7G9E - chains A and B; structure by X-ray diffraction, 2.15 A resolution.

Chain A:
Name: Transforming protein RhoA
Source organism: Homo sapiens
Notes: EC 3.6.5.2
Reference sequence: P61586 (RHOA_HUMAN); numbering as in UniProt (aligned over 1-184)
Sequence (185 residues; row label = number of the first residue in the row; numbering starts at 0):
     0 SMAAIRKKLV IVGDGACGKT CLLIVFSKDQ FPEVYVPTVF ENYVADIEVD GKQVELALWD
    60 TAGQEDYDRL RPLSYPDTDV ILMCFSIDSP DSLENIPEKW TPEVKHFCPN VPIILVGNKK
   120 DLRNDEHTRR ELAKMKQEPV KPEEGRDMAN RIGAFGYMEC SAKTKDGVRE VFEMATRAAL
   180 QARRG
Unresolved in the structure: 0-2, 182-184
Construct notes: expression tag (0)
Swiss-Prot annotation at these positions:
  - region: A61 to D78 (Switch II region)
  - motif: Y34 to Y42 (Effector region)
  - binding site (GTP): G12 to T19, F30 to T37, D59 to Q63, N117 to D120, S160 to K162
  - modified residue: Y34 (Microbial infection: O-AMP-tyrosine), T37 (Microbial infection: O-AMP-threonine), N41 (Microbial infection: ADP-ribosylasparagine), Q63 (5-glutamyl serotonin)
  - glycosylation: Y34 (Microbial infection: O-linked (GlcNAc) tyrosine), T37 (Microbial infection: O-alpha-linked (GlcNAc) threonine)
  - cross-link: K135 (Glycyl lysine isopeptide (Lys-Gly) (interchain with G-Cter in ubiquitin))
  - natural variant: E47 (E47K: In EDFAOB), P71 (P71S: In EDFAOB)
  - mutagenesis: G14 (G14V: Increased Rho protein signal transduction. Constitutively active), T19 (T19N: Decreased Rho protein signal transduction. Decreased substrate adhesion-dependent cell spreading. Decreased stress fibers assembly. Decreased cytoplasmic microtubule organization), Y34 (Y34A: Abolishes interaction with DGKQ; Y34F: Abolishes AMPylation by Haemophilus IbpA), T37 (T37A: Abolished monoglucosylation by C.difficile toxin TcdA. Abolished O-GlcNAcylation by C.novyi toxin TcdA), Q63 (Q63L: Causes constitutive activation), K135 (K135R: Reduced FBXL19-mediated ubiquitination and subsequent degradation)

Chain B:
Name: Rho guanine nucleotide exchange factor 2
Source organism: Homo sapiens
Reference sequence: Q92974 (ARHG2_HUMAN); numbering as in UniProt (aligned over 206-448)
Sequence (245 residues; numbered 204 to 448; the number before each row is that of its first residue):
   204 SMEMDEKDFA ADSWSLAVDS SFLQQHKKEV MKQQDVIYEL IQTELHHVRT LKIMTRLFRT
   264 GMLEELHLEP GVVQGLFPCV DELSDIHTRF LSQLLERRRQ ALCPGSTRNF VIHRLGDLLI
   324 SQFSGPSAEQ MCKTYSEFCS RHSKALKLYK ELYARDKRFQ QFIRKVTRPA VLKRHGVQEC
   384 ILLVTQRITK YPLLISRILQ HSHGIEEERQ DLTTALGLVK ELLSNVDEGI YQLEKGARLQ
   444 EIYNR
Unresolved in the structure: 448
Covalently attached groups: N-(3-methyl-1,2-oxazol-5-yl)acetamide (ZG6) linked to C335
Construct notes: expression tag (204-205)
Ligand contacts: N-(3-methyl-1,2-oxazol-5-yl)acetamide (ZG6): E332, K336, S339, N428, V429
Swiss-Prot annotation at these positions:
  - modified residue: K353 (N6-acetyllysine)
  - mutagenesis: Y394 (Y394A: Reduces phosphorylation level, normal microtubule localization and activity)

Interface between chain A and chain B:
Residue-residue contacts (64; chain A residue first):
  R5(A) - K376(B)  hydrogen bond (side chain-backbone)
  R5(A) - E382(B)  salt bridge
  K7(A) - L385(B)
  K27(A) - D215(B)  salt bridge
  V33(A) - S216(B)
  V33(A) - S218(B)
  Y34(A) - D215(B)
  Y34(A) - S216(B)
  Y34(A) - D238(B)
  Y34(A) - V239(B)
  Y34(A) - E242(B)  hydrogen bond
  Y34(A) - R400(B)  hydrogen bond
  V35(A) - R400(B)  hydrogen bond (backbone-side chain)
  P36(A) - E242(B)
  P36(A) - R400(B)
  T37(A) - V239(B)
  T37(A) - E242(B)  hydrogen bond
  T37(A) - L396(B)
  T37(A) - L397(B)
  T37(A) - R400(B)  hydrogen bond
  V38(A) - E242(B)  hydrogen bond (backbone-side chain)
  V38(A) - K393(B)
  F39(A) - K393(B)  hydrogen bond (backbone-side chain)
  E40(A) - T246(B)
  E40(A) - H249(B)  salt bridge
  N41(A) - R377(B)  hydrogen bond (side chain-backbone)
  N41(A) - L386(B)
  Y42(A) - R377(B)
  V43(A) - K376(B)
  V43(A) - R377(B)
  D45(A) - K376(B)  salt bridge
  E54(A) - K376(B)  salt bridge
  W58(A) - E382(B)
  W58(A) - L385(B)  hydrophobic
  W58(A) - Q389(B)
  D59(A) - Q389(B)  hydrogen bond (backbone-side chain)
  A61(A) - L396(B)
  G62(A) - T392(B)
  G62(A) - L396(B)
  Q63(A) - Q389(B)
  Q63(A) - T392(B)
  Y66(A) - T392(B)
  Y66(A) - L426(B)
  Y66(A) - S427(B)
  Y66(A) - D430(B)
  D67(A) - D430(B)
  R68(A) - D430(B)  hydrogen bond (backbone-side chain)
  R68(A) - E431(B)  hydrogen bond (side chain-backbone)
  R68(A) - I433(B)
  L69(A) - C342(B)  hydrophobic
  L69(A) - I391(B)  hydrophobic
  L69(A) - D430(B)  hydrogen bond (backbone-side chain)
  L69(A) - I433(B)  hydrophobic
  L72(A) - C342(B)
  L72(A) - H345(B)
  L72(A) - S346(B)
  L72(A) - L385(B)
  L72(A) - T388(B)
  L72(A) - Q435(B)
  S73(A) - L385(B)
  S73(A) - Q389(B)  hydrogen bond
  P75(A) - L349(B)  hydrophobic
  D76(A) - K353(B)
  D76(A) - Q381(B)
Interface residues without a listed pair, chain B (35 interface residues in all): L219, K423

Summary:
29 residues of chain A and 35 residues of chain B are in contact, with 14 hydrogen bonds and 5 salt bridges.
Polar pairs include R5(A)-E382(B), K27(A)-D215(B) and E40(A)-H249(B). N-(3-methyl-1,2-oxazol-5-yl)acetamide is
covalently linked to C335(B).
Chain A is Transforming protein RhoA and chain B is Rho guanine nucleotide exchange factor 2, both from Homo
sapiens; the structure, ARHGEF2 PanDDA analysis group deposition -- ARHGEF2 and RhoA in complex with
PCM-0102197-001, was determined by X-ray diffraction.
